Entry 7AU2 (electron microscopy, 2.43 A resolution); this record covers chains A and B.

[Chain A (and B)]
Molecule: Exostosin-like 3
Source organism: Homo sapiens
Notes: EC 2.4.1.223; chain B of this document is another copy of the same molecule, construct and numbering; everything in this record applies to it too
Reference sequence: O43909 (EXTL3_HUMAN); numbering as in UniProt (aligned over 51-919)
Chain sequence (890 residues; each row starts with the number of its first residue):
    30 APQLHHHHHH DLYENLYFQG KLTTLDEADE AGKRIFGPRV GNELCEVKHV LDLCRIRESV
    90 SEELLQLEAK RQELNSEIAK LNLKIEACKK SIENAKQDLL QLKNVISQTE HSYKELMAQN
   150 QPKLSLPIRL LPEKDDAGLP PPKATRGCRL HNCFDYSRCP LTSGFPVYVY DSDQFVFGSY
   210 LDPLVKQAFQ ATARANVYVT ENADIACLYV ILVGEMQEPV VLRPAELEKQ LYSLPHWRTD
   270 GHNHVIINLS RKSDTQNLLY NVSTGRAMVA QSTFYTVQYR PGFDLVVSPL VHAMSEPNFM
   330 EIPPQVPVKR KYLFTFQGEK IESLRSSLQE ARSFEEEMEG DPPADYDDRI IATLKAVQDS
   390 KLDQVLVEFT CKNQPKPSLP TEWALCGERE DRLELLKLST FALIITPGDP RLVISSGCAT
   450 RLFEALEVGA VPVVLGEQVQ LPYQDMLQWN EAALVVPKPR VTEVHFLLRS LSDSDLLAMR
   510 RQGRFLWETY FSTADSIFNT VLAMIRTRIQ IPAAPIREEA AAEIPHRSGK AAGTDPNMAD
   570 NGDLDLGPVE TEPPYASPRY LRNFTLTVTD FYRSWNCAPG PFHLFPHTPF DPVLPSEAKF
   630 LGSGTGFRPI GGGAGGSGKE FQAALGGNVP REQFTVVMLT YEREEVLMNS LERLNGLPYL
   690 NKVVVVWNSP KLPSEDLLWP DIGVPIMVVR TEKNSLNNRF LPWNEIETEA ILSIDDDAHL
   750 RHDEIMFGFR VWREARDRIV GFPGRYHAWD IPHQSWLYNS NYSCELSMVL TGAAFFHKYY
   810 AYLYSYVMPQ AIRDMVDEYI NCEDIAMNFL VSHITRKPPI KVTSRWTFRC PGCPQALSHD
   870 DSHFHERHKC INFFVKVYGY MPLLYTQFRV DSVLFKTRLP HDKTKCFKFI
Not modelled in the structure: 30-175, 350-373, 558-581, 859-868
Disulfides: Cys-177/Cys-182, Cys-188/Cys-236, Cys-400/Cys-415, Cys-831/Cys-879
Glycans and other covalent adducts: N-acetylglucosamine (NAG) linked to Asn-592; glycan linked to Asn-790
Differences from the reference sequence: expression tag (30-50)
Swiss-Prot annotation at these positions:
  - active site: Asp-833
  - binding site (UDP-N-acetyl-alpha-D-glucosamine): Leu-668, Arg-672, Asn-697, Asn-723, Arg-728, Asp-744, Asp-745, Asp-746, Glu-832, Asp-833, Arg-876
  - binding site (Mn(2+)): Asp-746
  - site: Asn-277 (Not glycosylated)
  - modified residue: Ser-362 (Phosphoserine)
  - glycosylation (N-linked (GlcNAc...) asparagine): Asn-290, Asn-592, Asn-790
  - natural variant: Arg-339 (R339W: In ISDNA), Pro-461 (P461L: In ISDNA), Arg-513 (R513C: In ISDNA), Ser-646 (S646C: Found in a small consanguineous family with intellectual disability; uncertain significance), Asn-657 (N657S: In ISDNA), Tyr-670 (Y670D: In ISDNA)
What the authors report for this chain:
  - post-translational modification sites: Asn-592, Asn-790
  - self-association interface (contacts with another copy of this molecule); pairs are residue here / residue on that copy: Cys-793/Cys-915 (disulfide)
  - contacts within the chain: Arg-421/Glu-453 (salt bridge)
  - disease-associated variants - P318L, R339W, P461L, N657S: decreased stability (proposed by the authors, not directly observed)
  - disease-associated variants - R513C: decreased localization (citing earlier work)

[How chain A and chain B interact]
Disulfides between the chains: Cys-793(A)/Cys-915(B), Cys-915(A)/Cys-793(B)
Pairs across the interface (157):
  His-180(A) / Gln-467(B)
  Tyr-185(A) / Pro-488(B)  hydrophobic
  Tyr-185(A) / Arg-489(B)
  Cys-188(A) / Arg-489(B)  hydrogen bond (backbone-side chain)
  Pro-189(A) / Glu-492(B)
  Leu-190(A) / Arg-489(B)
  Leu-190(A) / Glu-492(B)  hydrogen bond (backbone-side chain)
  Thr-191(A) / Phe-495(B)
  Val-335(A) / Glu-626(B)
  Val-335(A) / Leu-630(B)  hydrophobic
  Pro-336(A) / Leu-630(B)
  Glu-466(A) / Gln-539(B)
  Gln-467(A) / His-180(B)
  Gln-477(A) / Tyr-601(B)
  Asn-479(A) / Val-597(B)
  Asn-479(A) / Thr-598(B)  hydrogen bond (side chain-backbone)
  Asn-479(A) / Phe-600(B)
  Glu-480(A) / Thr-598(B)
  Leu-483(A) / Phe-593(B)  hydrophobic
  Val-484(A) / Gln-539(B)  hydrogen bond (backbone-side chain)
  Pro-488(A) / Tyr-185(B)  hydrophobic
  Arg-489(A) / Tyr-185(B)
  Arg-489(A) / Cys-188(B)  hydrogen bond (side chain-backbone)
  Arg-489(A) / Leu-190(B)
  Arg-489(A) / Ile-538(B)  hydrogen bond (side chain-backbone)
  Glu-492(A) / Pro-189(B)
  Glu-492(A) / Leu-190(B)  hydrogen bond (side chain-backbone)
  Phe-495(A) / Thr-191(B)
  Leu-496(A) / Phe-593(B)  hydrophobic
  Leu-500(A) / Thr-594(B)
  Asp-502(A) / Ser-632(B)  hydrogen bond
  Ser-503(A) / Pro-621(B)
  Ser-503(A) / Leu-623(B)
  Asp-504(A) / Arg-591(B)  salt bridge
  Asp-504(A) / Thr-594(B)  hydrogen bond
  Asp-504(A) / Pro-621(B)
  Leu-506(A) / Pro-624(B)
  Arg-510(A) / Pro-624(B)
  Ile-538(A) / Arg-489(B)  hydrogen bond (backbone-side chain)
  Gln-539(A) / Glu-466(B)
  Gln-539(A) / Val-484(B)  hydrogen bond (side chain-backbone)
  Arg-591(A) / Asp-504(B)  salt bridge
  Phe-593(A) / Leu-483(B)  hydrophobic
  Phe-593(A) / Leu-496(B)  hydrophobic
  Thr-594(A) / Leu-500(B)
  Thr-594(A) / Asp-504(B)  hydrogen bond
  Val-597(A) / Asn-479(B)
  Thr-598(A) / Asn-479(B)  hydrogen bond (backbone-side chain)
  Thr-598(A) / Glu-480(B)
  Phe-600(A) / Asn-479(B)
  Tyr-601(A) / Gln-477(B)
  Tyr-601(A) / Tyr-601(B)  hydrophobic
  Pro-621(A) / Ser-503(B)
  Pro-621(A) / Asp-504(B)
  Leu-623(A) / Ser-503(B)
  Pro-624(A) / Leu-506(B)
  Pro-624(A) / Arg-510(B)
  Pro-624(A) / Met-890(B)
  Ser-625(A) / His-776(B)
  Ser-625(A) / Leu-892(B)  hydrogen bond (side chain-backbone)
  Glu-626(A) / Val-335(B)
  Glu-626(A) / Trp-785(B)
  Glu-626(A) / Tyr-889(B)
  Glu-626(A) / Met-890(B)  hydrogen bond (side chain-backbone)
  Phe-629(A) / Trp-778(B)  hydrophobic
  Leu-630(A) / Val-335(B)  hydrophobic
  Leu-630(A) / Pro-336(B)
  Leu-630(A) / Gln-783(B)
  Ser-632(A) / Asp-502(B)  hydrogen bond
  Ile-639(A) / Glu-794(B)
  Ile-639(A) / Gln-896(B)
  Gly-642(A) / Ala-777(B)
  Gly-642(A) / Trp-778(B)  hydrogen bond (backbone-backbone)
  Ala-643(A) / Tyr-775(B)  hydrogen bond (backbone-side chain)
  Gly-645(A) / Ser-792(B)
  Gly-645(A) / Cys-793(B)
  Gly-647(A) / Cys-793(B)
  Phe-650(A) / Cys-793(B)  hydrophobic
  Phe-650(A) / Gln-896(B)
  Leu-654(A) / Gln-896(B)  hydrogen bond (backbone-side chain)
  Gly-655(A) / Gln-896(B)
  Gly-656(A) / Gln-896(B)
  Asn-657(A) / Leu-893(B)
  Asn-657(A) / Tyr-894(B)  hydrogen bond (side chain-backbone)
  Phe-756(A) / Gln-896(B)
  Phe-756(A) / Phe-897(B)  hydrophobic
  Arg-759(A) / Gln-896(B)  hydrogen bond
  Glu-763(A) / Thr-895(B)  hydrogen bond
  Glu-763(A) / Gln-896(B)  hydrogen bond (side chain-backbone)
  Glu-763(A) / Phe-897(B)
  Tyr-775(A) / Ala-643(B)  hydrogen bond (side chain-backbone)
  His-776(A) / Ser-625(B)
  Ala-777(A) / Gly-642(B)
  Trp-778(A) / Phe-629(B)  hydrophobic
  Trp-778(A) / Gly-642(B)  hydrogen bond (backbone-backbone)
  Gln-783(A) / Leu-630(B)
  Trp-785(A) / Glu-626(B)
  Tyr-791(A) / Pro-909(B)
  Tyr-791(A) / Lys-912(B)
  Ser-792(A) / Gly-645(B)
  Ser-792(A) / Val-902(B)
  Ser-792(A) / Leu-903(B)
  Cys-793(A) / Gly-645(B)
  Cys-793(A) / Gly-647(B)
  Cys-793(A) / Phe-650(B)  hydrophobic
  Cys-793(A) / Val-902(B)
  Cys-793(A) / Leu-903(B)  hydrophobic
  Cys-793(A) / Cys-915(B)  disulfide
  Glu-794(A) / Ile-639(B)
  Ser-853(A) / Thr-906(B)
  Trp-855(A) / Val-902(B)  hydrophobic
  Trp-855(A) / Leu-903(B)
  Tyr-889(A) / Glu-626(B)
  Met-890(A) / Pro-624(B)
  Met-890(A) / Glu-626(B)  hydrogen bond (backbone-side chain)
  Leu-892(A) / Ser-625(B)  hydrogen bond (backbone-side chain)
  Leu-893(A) / Asn-657(B)
  Tyr-894(A) / Asn-657(B)  hydrogen bond (backbone-side chain)
  Thr-895(A) / Glu-763(B)  hydrogen bond
  Gln-896(A) / Ile-639(B)
  Gln-896(A) / Phe-650(B)
  Gln-896(A) / Leu-654(B)  hydrogen bond (side chain-backbone)
  Gln-896(A) / Gly-655(B)
  Gln-896(A) / Gly-656(B)
  Gln-896(A) / Phe-756(B)
  Gln-896(A) / Arg-759(B)  hydrogen bond
  Gln-896(A) / Glu-763(B)  hydrogen bond (backbone-side chain)
  Phe-897(A) / Phe-756(B)  hydrophobic
  Phe-897(A) / Glu-763(B)
  Phe-897(A) / Val-899(B)  hydrophobic
  Phe-897(A) / Asp-900(B)
  Phe-897(A) / Val-902(B)
  Arg-898(A) / Val-899(B)
  Arg-898(A) / Asp-900(B)  hydrogen bond (backbone-backbone)
  Arg-898(A) / Ser-901(B)
  Arg-898(A) / Val-902(B)  hydrogen bond (side chain-backbone)
  Arg-898(A) / Phe-904(B)  hydrogen bond (side chain-backbone)
  Val-899(A) / Phe-897(B)  hydrophobic
  Val-899(A) / Arg-898(B)
  Asp-900(A) / Phe-897(B)
  Asp-900(A) / Arg-898(B)  hydrogen bond (backbone-backbone)
  Asp-900(A) / Asp-900(B)
  Ser-901(A) / Arg-898(B)
  Val-902(A) / Ser-792(B)
  Val-902(A) / Cys-793(B)
  Val-902(A) / Trp-855(B)  hydrophobic
  Val-902(A) / Phe-897(B)
  Val-902(A) / Arg-898(B)  hydrogen bond (backbone-side chain)
  Leu-903(A) / Ser-792(B)
  Leu-903(A) / Cys-793(B)  hydrophobic
  Leu-903(A) / Trp-855(B)
  Phe-904(A) / Arg-898(B)  hydrogen bond (backbone-side chain)
  Lys-905(A) / Lys-905(B)
  Thr-906(A) / Ser-853(B)
  Pro-909(A) / Tyr-791(B)
  Lys-912(A) / Tyr-791(B)
  Cys-915(A) / Cys-793(B)  disulfide
Other interface residues (no listed pair), chain A (108 interface residues in all): Val-337, Pro-486, Ser-501, Met-508, Ile-540, Leu-590, Ala-627, Gly-631, Gly-641, Gly-644, Ser-646, Val-760, Ile-780, Asn-788, Asn-790, Leu-795, Pro-847, Val-884, Arg-907, Leu-908
Other interface residues (no listed pair), chain B (108 interface residues in all): Val-337, Pro-486, Ser-501, Met-508, Ile-540, Leu-590, Ala-627, Gly-631, Gly-641, Gly-644, Ser-646, Val-760, Ile-780, Asn-788, Asn-790, Leu-795, Pro-847, Val-884, Arg-907, Leu-908

[Summary]
The chain A/chain B interface involves 108 residues from each chain, with 2 disulfide bonds, 38 hydrogen bonds
and 2 salt bridges. Polar pairs include Asp-504(A)/Arg-591(B), Cys-188(A)/Arg-489(B) and
Leu-190(A)/Glu-492(B). From the paper: P318L, R339W and P461L of chain A, among others, reduce stability;
modification sites Asn-592(A) and Asn-790(A); 5 substitutions were tested in all.
Both chains are Exostosin-like 3 (Homo sapiens). Entry 7AU2 (Cryo-EM structure of human exostosin-like 3
(EXTL3)) was determined by electron microscopy together with 7AUA from the same study.
